1N63 - chains A and B of the 6 polymer chains in the assembly; structure by X-ray diffraction, 1.21 A resolution.

Chain A:
Protein: Carbon monoxide dehydrogenase small chain
From: Oligotropha carboxidovorans
Notes: EC 1.2.99.2
UniProt: P19921 (DCMS_OLICA); residue numbers follow UniProt; this construct covers 1-166
Amino-acid sequence (166 residues; numbered 1 to 166; the number before each row is that of its first residue):
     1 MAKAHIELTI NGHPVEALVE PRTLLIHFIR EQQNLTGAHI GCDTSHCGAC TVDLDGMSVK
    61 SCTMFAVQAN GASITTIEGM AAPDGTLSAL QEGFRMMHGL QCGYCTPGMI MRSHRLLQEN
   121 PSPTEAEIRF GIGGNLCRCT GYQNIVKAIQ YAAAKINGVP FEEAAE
Not modelled in the structure: 1-2, 163-166
Bound ions: 2Fe-2S cluster Fe site 1: Cys42, Cys47, Cys50, Cys62; 2Fe-2S cluster Fe site 2: Cys102, Cys105, Cys137, Cys139
Small-molecule neighbours:
  - FAD (flavin-adenine dinucleotide): Thr44, Ser45, His46
  - 2Fe-2S cluster (FES), molecule 1: His39, Ile40, Gly41, Cys42, Ser45, His46, Cys47, Gly48, Ala49, Cys50, Lys60, Cys62
  - 2Fe-2S cluster (FES), molecule 2: Leu100, Gln101, Cys102, Gly103, Tyr104, Cys105, Thr106, Cys137, Arg138, Cys139, Thr140
  - pterin cytosine dinucleotide (MCN): Gln101, Cys102, Cys139

Chain B:
Protein: Carbon monoxide dehydrogenase large chain
From: Oligotropha carboxidovorans
Notes: EC 1.2.99.2
UniProt: P19919 (DCML_OLICA); residue numbers follow UniProt; this construct covers 1-809
Amino-acid sequence (809 residues; each row starts with the number of its first residue):
     1 MNIQTTVEPT SAERAEKLQG MGCKRKRVED IRFTQGKGNY VDDVKLPGML FGDFVRSSHA
    61 HARIKSIDTS KAKALPGVFA VLTAADLKPL NLHYMPTLAG DVQAVLADEK VLFQNQEVAF
   121 VVAKDRYVAA DAIELVEVDY EPLPVLVDPF KAMEPDAPLL REDIKDKMTG AHGARKHHNH
   181 IFRWEIGDKE GTDATFAKAE VVSKDMFTYH RVHPSPLETC QCVASMDKIK GELTLWGTFQ
   241 APHVIRTVVS LISGLPEHKI HVIAPDIGGG FGNKVGAYSG YVCAVVASIV LGVPVKWVED
   301 RMENLSTTSF ARDYHMTTEL AATKDGKILA MRCHVLADHG AFDACADPSK WPAGFMNICT
   361 GSYDMPVAHL AVDGVYTNKA SGGVAYRCSF RVTEAVYAIE RAIETLAQRL EMDSADLRIK
   421 NFIQPEQFPY MAPLGWEYDS GNYPLAMKKA MDTVGYHQLR AEQKAKQEAF KRGETREIMG
   481 IGISFFTEIV GAGPSKNCDI LGVSMFDSAE IRIHPTGSVI ARMGTKSQGQ GHETTYAQII
   541 ATELGIPADD IMIEEGNTDT APYGLGTYGS RSTPTAGAAT AVAARKIKAK AQMIAAHMLE
   601 VHEGDLEWDV DRFRVKGLPE KFKTMKELAW ASYNSPPPNL EPGLEAVNYY DPPNMTYPFG
   661 AYFCIMDIDV DTGVAKTRRF YALDDCGTRI NPMIIEGQVH GGLTEAFAVA MGQEIRYDEQ
   721 GNVLGASFMD FFLPTAVETP KWETDYTVTP SPHHPIGAKG VGESPHVGGV PCFSNAVNDA
   781 YAFLNAGHIQ MPHDAWRLWK VGEQLGLHV
Not modelled in the structure: 1-4
Bound ions: cu(I)-S-mo(IV)(=o)oh cluster Cu: Cys388 (together with pterin cytosine dinucleotide)
Small-molecule neighbours:
  - cu(I)-S-mo(IV)(=o)oh cluster (CUN): Gln240, Phe271, Gly272, Val275, Val384, Ala385, Tyr386, Arg387, Cys388, Ser389, Phe390, Thr567, Tyr568, Gly569, Glu763
  - pterin cytosine dinucleotide (MCN): Gly269, Gly270, Phe271, Gly272, Arg387, Gln528, Gly529, Gln530, Gly531, His532, Thr535, Thr567, Tyr568, Gly569, Ser570, Arg571, Ser572, Thr573, Pro574, Cys686, Thr688, Arg689, Ile690, Asn691, Ile694, Ile695, Gln698, Ala758, Lys759, Gly760, Val761, Gly762, Glu763
UniProt features mapped onto this chain:
  - binding site (Cu(+)): Cys388
  - binding site (Mo-molybdopterin cytosine dinucleotide): Glu763
From the paper describing this entry:
  - cu(I)-S-mo(IV)(=o)oh cluster coordination: Cys388
  - binding site for cu(I)-S-mo(IV)(=o)oh cluster: Glu763
  - catalytic residues: Glu763 (proposed by the authors, not directly observed)

How chain A and chain B interact:
Residue-residue contacts (104; chain A residue first):
  Arg22(A) with Tyr127(B); Asp131(B), salt bridge
  Thr23(A) with Tyr127(B)
  Leu24(A) with Tyr127(B), hydrogen bond (backbone-side chain)
  His27(A) with Arg126(B); Tyr127(B)
  Arg30(A) with Asp42(B), salt bridge; Asp43(B), salt bridge; Lys45(B), hydrogen bond (backbone-side chain)
  Glu31(A) with Lys45(B); Arg126(B), salt bridge
  Asn34(A) with Lys45(B)
  Thr36(A) with Asp43(B); Lys45(B)
  Gly37(A) with Gly36(B)
  His39(A) with Tyr40(B)
  Gly41(A) with Leu217(B); Arg301(B), hydrogen bond (backbone-side chain); Phe728(B)
  Cys42(A) with Arg301(B); Phe728(B), hydrophobic
  Asp43(A) with Asp300(B); Arg301(B), hydrogen bond (side chain-backbone); Met302(B), hydrogen bond (side chain-backbone)
  Thr44(A) with Met302(B); Phe728(B)
  His46(A) with Phe728(B), hydrogen bond (side chain-backbone); Met729(B)
  Cys47(A) with Leu217(B), hydrophobic
  Ile77(A) with Thr34(B); Gly36(B)
  Glu78(A) with Gln35(B); Lys37(B)
  Ala81(A) with Gln35(B)
  Leu87(A) with Gln35(B)
  Gln91(A) with Thr34(B), hydrogen bond (side chain-backbone); Gln35(B)
  Arg95(A) with Lys26(B); Arg27(B), hydrogen bond (side chain-backbone); Asp30(B); Ile31(B)
  Met96(A) with Lys26(B), hydrogen bond (backbone-side chain)
  His98(A) with Arg27(B); Met693(B); Ile694(B); Gly697(B)
  Leu100(A) with Arg27(B); Asp30(B); Phe33(B), hydrophobic; Thr34(B)
  Gln101(A) with Arg27(B), hydrogen bond (backbone-side chain); Phe33(B); Gly529(B); Gly697(B), hydrogen bond (side chain-backbone); Gln698(B), hydrogen bond
  Cys102(A) with Phe33(B); Tyr40(B), hydrogen bond (backbone-side chain); Ile267(B); Gly268(B); Gly269(B); Gln528(B); Gly529(B)
  Gly103(A) with Phe33(B); Tyr40(B), hydrogen bond (backbone-side chain)
  Tyr104(A) with Tyr40(B), hydrogen bond (backbone-side chain); Leu217(B); Glu218(B); Gly268(B)
  Cys105(A) with Leu217(B), hydrophobic
  Glu125(A) with Lys741(B), salt bridge
  Arg129(A) with Ala736(B), hydrogen bond (side chain-backbone); Val737(B); Thr739(B), hydrogen bond (side chain-backbone)
  Phe130(A) with Val737(B), hydrophobic
  Ile132(A) with Ala736(B), hydrophobic
  Gly133(A) with Thr735(B)
  Leu136(A) with Leu217(B); Leu733(B); Pro734(B); Thr735(B)
  Arg138(A) with Pro214(B), hydrogen bond (side chain-backbone); Ser215(B), hydrogen bond (side chain-backbone); Phe271(B); Tyr386(B); Glu705(B), salt bridge; Leu733(B)
  Cys139(A) with Phe271(B), hydrophobic; Gly697(B); Gly701(B)
  Thr140(A) with His700(B); Gly701(B)
  Gly141(A) with His700(B); Gly701(B); Thr704(B); Thr739(B); Trp742(B)
  Tyr142(A) with Pro734(B), hydrogen bond (side chain-backbone); Thr735(B); Ala736(B); Thr739(B)
  Gln143(A) with His700(B), hydrogen bond; Lys741(B); Trp742(B), hydrogen bond (side chain-backbone)
  Asn144(A) with His700(B)
Interface residues without a listed pair, chain A (49 interface residues in all): Ile40, Ala49, Phe94, Thr106, Pro107, Ile110
Interface residues without a listed pair, chain B (53 interface residues in all): Val128, Pro216, Glu303, Ser727, Pro740

Summary:
49 residues of chain A and 53 residues of chain B are in contact, with 22 hydrogen bonds and 6 salt bridges.
Among the polar pairs are Arg22(A)-Asp131(B), Arg30(A)-Asp42(B) and Arg30(A)-Asp43(B). Pterin cytosine
dinucleotide is bound between chain A and chain B. From the paper: the catalytic residue Glu763(B); a binding
site for cu(I)-S-mo(IV)(=o)oh cluster at Glu763(B).
Chain A is Carbon monoxide dehydrogenase small chain and chain B is Carbon monoxide dehydrogenase large chain,
both from Oligotropha carboxidovorans; the structure, Crystal Structure of the Cu,Mo-CO Dehydrogenase (CODH);
Carbon monoxide reduced state, was determined by X-ray diffraction together with 1N5W, 1N60, 1N61 and 1N62
from the same study.
